8VTO - chains L and M of the 3 polymer chains in the assembly; structure by X-ray diffraction, 3.09 A resolution.

# Chain L
Protein: Reaction center protein L chain
Organism: Cereibacter sphaeroides
UniProtKB: P0C0Y8 (RCEL_RHOSH); residues 1-281 here correspond to UniProt positions 2-282 (UniProt number = residue number + 1)
Amino-acid sequence (281 residues; numbered 1 to 281; the number before each row is that of its first residue):
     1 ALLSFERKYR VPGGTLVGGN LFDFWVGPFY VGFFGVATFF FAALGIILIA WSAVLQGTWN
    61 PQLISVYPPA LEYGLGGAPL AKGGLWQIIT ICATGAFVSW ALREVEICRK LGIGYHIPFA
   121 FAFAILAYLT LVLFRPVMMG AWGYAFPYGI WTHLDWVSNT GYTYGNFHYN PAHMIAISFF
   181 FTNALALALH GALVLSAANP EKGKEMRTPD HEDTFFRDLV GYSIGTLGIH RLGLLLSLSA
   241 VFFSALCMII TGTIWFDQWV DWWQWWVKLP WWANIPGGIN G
Metal / ion sites: Fe ion: His190, His230 (shared with His219(M), Glu234(M), His266(M) of chain M)
Small-molecule neighbours:
  - bacteriochlorophyll a (BCL), molecule 1: Ile46, Tyr128, Leu131, Phe146, Ile150, Trp151, His153, Leu154, Trp156, Val157
  - bacteriochlorophyll a (BCL), molecule 2: Phe97, Phe121, Ala124, Ile125, Ala127, Tyr128, Leu131, Trp156, Val157, Ser158, Thr160, Gly161, Tyr162, Asn166, Phe167, His168, His173, Ala176, Ile177, Phe180, Phe181, Val241, Ser244, Ala245, Cys247, Met248
  - bacteriochlorophyll a (BCL), molecule 3: Val157, Tyr162, His168, Phe181
  - bacteriochlorophyll a (BCL), molecule 4: His168, Met174, Ile177, Ser178, Phe181, Thr182, Leu185
  - bacteriopheophytin a (BPH), molecule 1: Thr38, Phe41, Ala42, Gly45, Ile89, Cys92, Ala93, Ala96, Phe97, Trp100, Glu104, Ile117, Ala120, Phe121, Phe123, Ala124, Tyr128, Phe146, Tyr148, Gly149, Ile150, His153, Ser237, Leu238, Val241
  - bacteriopheophytin a (BPH), molecule 2: Phe181, Ala184, Leu185, Ala188, Leu189, Leu219, Val220

# Chain M
Protein: Reaction center protein M chain
Organism: Cereibacter sphaeroides
UniProtKB: P0C0Y9 (RCEM_CERSP); residues 2-302 here correspond to UniProt positions 3-303 (UniProt number = residue number + 1)
Amino-acid sequence (301 residues; row label = number of the first residue in the row):
     2 EYQNIFSQVQ VRGPADLGMT EDVNLANRSG VGPFSTLLGW FGNAQLGPIY LGSLGVLSLF
    62 SGLMWFFTIG IWFWYQAGWN PAVFLRDLFF FSLEPPAPEY GLSFAAPLKE GGLWLIASFF
   122 MFVAVWSWWG RTYLRAQALG MGKHTAWAFL SAIWLWMVLG FIRPILMGSW SEAVPYGIFS
   182 HLDWTNNFSL VHGNLFYNPF HGLSIAFLXG SALLFAMHGA TILAVSRFGG ERELEQIADR
   242 GTAAERAALF VRWTMGFNAT MEGIHRWAIW MAVLVTLTGG IGILLSGTVV DNWYVWGQNH
   302 G
Construct notes: conflict A1ADW_210 (Tyr211 in P0C0Y9), Val252 (Trp253 in P0C0Y9)
Modified residues: A1ADW ((2S)-2-amino-3-(2-methylphenyl)propane-1,1-diol) at position 210
Metal / ion sites: Fe ion: His219, Glu234, His266 (shared with His190(L), His230(L) of chain L)
Small-molecule neighbours:
  - bacteriochlorophyll a (BCL), molecule 1: Trp66, Met122, Val126, Phe150, Ala153, Ile154, Leu156, Trp157, Leu160, Trp185, Thr186, Asn187, Phe189, Ser190, Asn195, Leu196, Phe197, His202, Ser205, Ile206, Leu209, A1ADW_210, Val276, Thr277, Gly280, Gly281, Ile284
  - bacteriochlorophyll a (BCL), molecule 2: Met122, Trp157, Leu160, Val175, Ile179, His182, Leu183, Trp185, Thr186
  - bacteriochlorophyll a (BCL), molecule 3: Thr186, Phe197, A1ADW_210
  - bacteriochlorophyll a (BCL), molecule 4: Phe197, Gly203, Ile206, Ala207, A1ADW_210, Gly211, Leu214
  - bacteriopheophytin a (BPH), molecule 1: Ser59, Leu60, Gly63, Leu64, Trp66, Phe67, Ala125, Val126, Trp129, Thr133, Thr146, Ala149, Phe150, Ala153, Ala273, Val274, Thr277
  - bacteriopheophytin a (BPH), molecule 2: A1ADW_210, Ala213, Leu214, Ala217, Met218, Thr255, Met256
  - spheroidene (SPO): Trp66, Phe67, Phe68, Ile70, Gly71, Ile72, Phe74, Trp75, Phe85, Leu89, Phe105, Trp115, Leu116, Ser119, Phe120, Met122, Phe123, Trp157, Met158, Leu160, Gly161, Phe162, Trp171, Val175, Pro176, Tyr177, Gly178, Ile179, His182

# How chain L and chain M interact
Residue-residue contacts (202; chain L residue first):
  Ala1(L) with Arg253(M), hydrogen bond (backbone-side chain)
  Leu2(L) with Arg253(M)
  Leu3(L) with Leu250(M), hydrophobic; Arg253(M)
  Phe5(L) with Arg241(M); Glu246(M)
  Glu6(L) with Leu250(M); Arg253(M), salt bridge; Trp254(M), hydrogen bond
  Lys8(L) with Glu246(M), salt bridge
  Tyr9(L) with Thr243(M), hydrogen bond; Glu246(M), hydrogen bond; Arg247(M); Leu250(M), hydrophobic; Trp254(M)
  Arg10(L) with Trp254(M)
  Trp25(L) with Trp254(M)
  Pro28(L) with Arg253(M); Trp254(M)
  Phe29(L) with Trp254(M); Thr255(M); Met256(M); Gly257(M)
  Tyr30(L) with Trp254(M), hydrogen bond (backbone-backbone)
  Trp100(L) with Thr255(M)
  Arg103(L) with Trp254(M), hydrogen bond (side chain-backbone); Thr255(M), hydrogen bond (side chain-backbone)
  Glu104(L) with Phe251(M); Thr255(M)
  Ile107(L) with Phe251(M), hydrophobic; Trp254(M); Thr255(M)
  Cys108(L) with Phe251(M), hydrophobic
  Lys110(L) with Trp254(M)
  Leu111(L) with Arg247(M), hydrogen bond (backbone-side chain); Phe251(M); Trp254(M), hydrophobic
  Gly112(L) with Arg228(M), hydrogen bond (backbone-side chain); Phe229(M)
  Ile113(L) with Ala225(M); Val226(M), hydrophobic; Arg228(M)
  Gly114(L) with Ala225(M), hydrogen bond (backbone-backbone); Arg228(M)
  Tyr115(L) with Glu2(M)
  His116(L) with Gln4(M), hydrogen bond (side chain-backbone); Ala221(M); Leu224(M); Ala225(M)
  Ile117(L) with Ala221(M), hydrophobic; Thr222(M); Phe251(M), hydrophobic
  Trp151(L) with Phe197(M)
  Leu154(L) with Phe197(M)
  Val157(L) with Phe197(M), hydrophobic
  Ser158(L) with Phe197(M)
  Tyr162(L) with Asn187(M), hydrogen bond; Leu191(M)
  Asn166(L) with Leu183(M); Asp184(M); Asn187(M)
  His168(L) with Leu183(M), hydrogen bond (side chain-backbone); Thr186(M); Asn187(M)
  Tyr169(L) with Phe180(M), hydrophobic; Asp184(M), hydrogen bond
  Met174(L) with Phe180(M), hydrophobic; Leu183(M), hydrophobic
  Phe180(L) with A1ADW_210(M); Ala213(M), hydrophobic
  Asn183(L) with Ser212(M), hydrogen bond (side chain-backbone); Ala213(M); Phe216(M)
  Ala184(L) with Ala273(M)
  Ala186(L) with Phe216(M), hydrophobic
  Leu187(L) with Ser212(M); Phe216(M), hydrophobic; Ala269(M)
  Ala188(L) with Ala273(M)
  Leu189(L) with Thr146(M)
  His190(L) with His219(M), hydrogen bond; Glu234(M), salt bridge; His266(M), hydrogen bond
  Gly191(L) with His266(M)
  Ala192(L) with His145(M); Thr146(M); Ile270(M), hydrophobic
  Val194(L) with Leu235(M); His266(M)
  Leu195(L) with His145(M); Glu263(M); His266(M); Arg267(M); Ile270(M), hydrophobic
  Ser196(L) with Met142(M); Gly143(M), hydrogen bond (backbone-backbone); His145(M)
  Ala197(L) with Leu235(M), hydrophobic
  Ala198(L) with Leu235(M)
  Asn199(L) with Gly143(M); His145(M); Glu263(M), hydrogen bond; Arg267(M)
  Pro200(L) with Gly141(M); Gly143(M)
  Glu201(L) with Gln138(M); Gly141(M), hydrogen bond (backbone-backbone); Gly143(M); Lys144(M), salt bridge
  Met206(L) with Leu235(M)
  Arg207(L) with Glu22(M), salt bridge; Leu140(M), hydrogen bond (side chain-backbone); Gly141(M); Met142(M); Leu235(M)
  Thr208(L) with Leu235(M)
  Pro209(L) with Leu235(M)
  Asp210(L) with Met20(M)
  His211(L) with Met20(M); Glu22(M), salt bridge; Leu140(M); Met142(M)
  Glu212(L) with Leu235(M)
  Asp213(L) with Asn44(M)
  Thr214(L) with Gly19(M); Met20(M), hydrogen bond (side chain-backbone); Arg29(M); Leu140(M)
  Phe215(L) with Thr133(M); Arg136(M); Ala137(M); Leu140(M), hydrophobic; Thr146(M)
  Arg217(L) with Asp17(M); Asn44(M); Gly48(M); Pro49(M); Ile50(M)
  Asp218(L) with Arg29(M), salt bridge; Pro49(M); Ile50(M); Tyr51(M), hydrogen bond (backbone-backbone); Arg132(M), hydrogen bond (backbone-side chain)
  Leu219(L) with Trp129(M); Arg132(M), hydrogen bond (backbone-side chain); Thr133(M); Arg136(M)
  Val220(L) with Ile50(M)
  Gly221(L) with Leu47(M); Gly48(M), hydrogen bond (backbone-backbone); Ile50(M)
  Tyr222(L) with Leu39(M); Asn44(M), hydrogen bond (side chain-backbone); Gln46(M); Leu47(M), hydrophobic
  Ser223(L) with Asn44(M), hydrogen bond (backbone-side chain)
  Ile224(L) with Gly43(M); Asn44(M), hydrogen bond (backbone-backbone)
  Thr226(L) with Glu232(M)
  Leu227(L) with Asn5(M); Leu224(M), hydrophobic
  Gly228(L) with Phe42(M)
  Ile229(L) with Phe216(M)
  His230(L) with His219(M), hydrogen bond; Gly220(M); Ile223(M); Glu234(M), salt bridge
  Arg231(L) with Asn5(M), hydrogen bond; Ile6(M), hydrogen bond (side chain-backbone); Phe7(M); Ser8(M), hydrogen bond; Trp41(M), hydrogen bond (side chain-backbone); Phe42(M), hydrogen bond (side chain-backbone)
  Leu232(L) with Phe42(M), hydrophobic
  Gly233(L) with Phe216(M)
  Leu234(L) with Leu224(M), hydrophobic
  Leu235(L) with Phe42(M), hydrophobic
  Ser237(L) with Ala213(M); Ala217(M)
  Trp263(L) with Phe180(M), hydrophobic
  Trp266(L) with Leu86(M), hydrogen bond (side chain-backbone); Arg87(M), hydrogen bond (side chain-backbone)
  Val267(L) with Arg87(M); Phe91(M), hydrophobic
  Trp272(L) with Ala83(M); Leu86(M), hydrophobic; Arg87(M), hydrogen bond (backbone-side chain)
  Ile275(L) with Asn81(M); Ala83(M), hydrophobic; Val84(M), hydrophobic; Arg87(M), hydrogen bond (backbone-side chain)
  Pro276(L) with Val84(M)
  Gly277(L) with Arg87(M), hydrogen bond (backbone-side chain)
  Gly278(L) with Gln77(M); Val84(M); Asp88(M)
  Ile279(L) with Gln77(M); Asp88(M), hydrogen bond (backbone-side chain); Phe91(M), hydrophobic; Phe92(M), hydrophobic
  Asn280(L) with Arg87(M), hydrogen bond (backbone-side chain); Asp88(M), hydrogen bond (backbone-side chain)
Also at the interface, not in a pair above, chain L (99 interface residues in all): Ala120, Asp155, Phe181, Leu193, Lys204, Gly225, Ala273, Asn274
Also at the interface, not in a pair above, chain M (95 interface residues in all): Val24, Phe90, Asn195, Tyr198, Leu209, Leu215, Ile238, Ala239, Ala249

# Overview
99 residues of chain L face 95 of chain M across their interface, with 43 hydrogen bonds and 8 salt bridges.
Polar pairs include Glu6(L)-Arg253(M), Lys8(L)-Glu246(M) and His190(L)-Glu234(M). Bacteriopheophytin a and
bacteriochlorophyll a are bound between chain L and chain M.
Chain L is Reaction center protein L chain and chain M is Reaction center protein M chain, both from
Cereibacter sphaeroides; the structure, Crystal structure of R. sphaeroides Photosynthetic Reaction Center
variant Y(M210)2-methylphenylalanine, was determined by X-ray diffraction (same publication as 8VTJ, 8VTK,
8VTL, 8VTM and 8VTN).
